Entry 1DMJ (X-ray diffraction, 2.35 A resolution); this record covers chains A and B.

== Chain A (and B) ==
Name: Nitric oxide synthase
Source organism: Bos taurus
Notes: EC 1.14.13.39; fragment: heme domain; chain B of this document is another copy of the same molecule, construct and numbering; everything in this record applies to it too
UniProt: P29473 (NOS3_BOVIN); residue numbers follow UniProt; this construct covers 39-482
Chain sequence (444 residues; row label = number of the first residue in the row):
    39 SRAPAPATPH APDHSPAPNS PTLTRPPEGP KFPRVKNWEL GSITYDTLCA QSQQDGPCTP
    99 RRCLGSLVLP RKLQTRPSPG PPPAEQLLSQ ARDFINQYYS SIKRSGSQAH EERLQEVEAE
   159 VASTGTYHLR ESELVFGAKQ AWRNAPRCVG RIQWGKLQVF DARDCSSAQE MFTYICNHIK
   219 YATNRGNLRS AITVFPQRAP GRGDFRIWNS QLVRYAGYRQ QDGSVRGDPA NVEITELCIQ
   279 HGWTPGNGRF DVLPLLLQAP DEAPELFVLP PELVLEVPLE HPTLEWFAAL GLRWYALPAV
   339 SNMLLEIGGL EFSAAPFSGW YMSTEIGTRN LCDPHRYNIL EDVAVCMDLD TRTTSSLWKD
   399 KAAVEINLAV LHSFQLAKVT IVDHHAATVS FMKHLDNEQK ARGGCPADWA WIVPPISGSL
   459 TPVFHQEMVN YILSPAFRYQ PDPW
Disordered / not traced: 39-66 (chain B: 39-68)
Construct notes: conflict Arg100 (Cys in P29473)
Swiss-Prot annotation at these positions:
  - binding site (Zn(2+)): Cys96, Cys101
  - binding site ((6R)-L-erythro-5,6,7,8-tetrahydrobiopterin): Ser104, Ala448, Trp449, Phe462
  - binding site (heme b): Cys186, Tyr477
  - binding site (L-arginine): Gln249, Trp358, Tyr359, Glu363, Asn368
  - modified residue: Ser116 (Phosphoserine)
Bound ions: Zn2+: Cys96, Cys101 (shared with Cys96(B), Cys101(B) of chain B); heme Fe near Cys186 (its only coordinating residue here)
Small-molecule neighbours:
  - 5,6-cyclic-tetrahydropteridine (AP4; 7-amino-3,3a,4,5-tetrahydro-8H-2-oxa-5,6,8,9b-tetraaza-cyclopenta[a]naphthalene-1,9-dione), molecule 1: Trp76, Trp447, Phe462, His463
  - 5,6-cyclic-tetrahydropteridine (AP4), molecule 2: Val106, Arg367, Ala448, Trp449
  - heme (HEM): Trp180, Ala183, Arg185, Cys186, Val187, Gly188, Gln191, Leu195, Ser228, Met341, Phe355, Ser356, Gly357, Trp358, Tyr359, Met360, Glu363, Val420, Trp449, Phe475, Tyr477
  - ethylisothiourea (ITU): Pro336, Ala337, Val338, Phe355, Ser356, Gly357, Trp358, Tyr359, Met360, Glu363
Reported in the primary citation:
  - binding site for 5,6-cyclic-tetrahydropteridine: Trp449

== Chain A / chain B interface ==
Pairs across the interface (129; chain A residue first):
  Gly67(A) with Arg109(B)
  Pro68(A) with Arg109(B), hydrogen bond (backbone-side chain)
  Phe70(A) with Arg109(B), hydrogen bond (backbone-side chain)
  Pro71(A) with Arg100(B); Leu102(B), hydrophobic
  Arg72(A) with Leu105(B); Arg109(B)
  Trp76(A) with Val106(B); Leu107(B), hydrophobic; His373(B), hydrogen bond (backbone-side chain)
  Glu77(A) with Pro372(B); His373(B)
  Cys87(A) with Arg99(B), hydrogen bond (backbone-side chain)
  Ala88(A) with Arg99(B), hydrogen bond (backbone-side chain)
  Ser90(A) with Arg99(B), hydrogen bond (backbone-side chain)
  Asp93(A) with Pro98(B)
  Gly94(A) with Pro98(B), hydrogen bond (backbone-backbone)
  Cys96(A) with Cys96(B), hydrophobic; Thr97(B); Pro98(B); Cys101(B), hydrophobic
  Thr97(A) with Cys96(B)
  Pro98(A) with Asp93(B); Gly94(B), hydrogen bond (backbone-backbone); Cys96(B)
  Arg99(A) with Ser90(B); Gln91(B), hydrogen bond (side chain-backbone); Gln92(B); Asp93(B), salt bridge; Tyr469(B)
  Arg100(A) with Lys69(B); Val467(B); Asn468(B); Tyr469(B)
  Cys101(A) with Cys96(B), hydrophobic; Cys101(B), hydrophobic; Val467(B); Asn468(B), hydrogen bond (backbone-backbone)
  Leu102(A) with Pro71(B), hydrophobic; Val467(B), hydrophobic
  Ser104(A) with Trp447(B); Glu465(B); Met466(B), hydrogen bond (side chain-backbone)
  Leu105(A) with Arg72(B); Glu465(B)
  Val106(A) with Trp76(B); Glu465(B), hydrogen bond (backbone-side chain)
  Leu107(A) with Trp76(B), hydrophobic
  Thr366(A) with Ser457(B)
  Arg367(A) with Ser457(B); Phe462(B); His463(B)
  Asp371(A) with His463(B), salt bridge
  Pro372(A) with Glu77(B)
  His373(A) with Trp76(B), hydrogen bond (side chain-backbone); Glu77(B); His463(B)
  Leu378(A) with Leu458(B), hydrophobic
  Thr392(A) with Asp421(B), hydrogen bond; His423(B); Ala424(B)
  Ser393(A) with Leu406(B); Leu409(B); Gln413(B); Asp421(B), hydrogen bond (backbone-side chain)
  Ser394(A) with Leu406(B)
  Leu395(A) with Val402(B); Asn405(B); Leu406(B); Leu409(B), hydrophobic; His422(B)
  Lys397(A) with Leu458(B)
  Asp398(A) with His422(B), salt bridge; His423(B), salt bridge; Ser455(B), hydrogen bond; Leu458(B)
  Lys399(A) with Val402(B); Leu406(B)
  Ala401(A) with Leu458(B), hydrophobic
  Val402(A) with Leu395(B); Lys399(B); Val402(B), hydrophobic
  Glu403(A) with Lys399(B)
  Asn405(A) with Leu395(B)
  Leu406(A) with Ser393(B); Ser394(B); Leu395(B); Lys399(B)
  Leu409(A) with Ser393(B); Leu395(B), hydrophobic
  Gln413(A) with Ser393(B)
  Asp421(A) with Thr392(B), hydrogen bond; Ser393(B)
  His422(A) with Leu395(B); Asp398(B), salt bridge
  His423(A) with Thr392(B); Asp398(B), salt bridge
  Trp447(A) with Ser104(B); Ala448(B), hydrophobic
  Ala448(A) with Trp447(B), hydrophobic
  Pro453(A) with Ser455(B); Gly456(B), hydrogen bond (backbone-backbone); Ser457(B), hydrogen bond (backbone-backbone)
  Ile454(A) with Ser455(B)
  Ser455(A) with Asp398(B), hydrogen bond; Pro453(B); Ile454(B); Ser455(B)
  Gly456(A) with Pro453(B), hydrogen bond (backbone-backbone)
  Ser457(A) with Thr366(B); Arg367(B); Pro453(B), hydrogen bond (backbone-backbone)
  Leu458(A) with Lys397(B); Ala401(B), hydrophobic
  Phe462(A) with Arg367(B)
  His463(A) with Asp371(B); His373(B)
  Glu465(A) with Ser104(B); Leu105(B); Val106(B), hydrogen bond (side chain-backbone)
  Met466(A) with Ser104(B), hydrogen bond (backbone-side chain); Leu105(B)
  Val467(A) with Arg100(B); Cys101(B); Leu102(B), hydrophobic
  Asn468(A) with Arg100(B); Cys101(B), hydrogen bond (backbone-backbone)
  Tyr469(A) with Arg99(B); Arg100(B)
Interface residues without a listed pair, chain A (67 interface residues in all): Lys69, Tyr83, Gln91, Gln92, Gly103, Ala424
Interface residues without a listed pair, chain B (63 interface residues in all): Gly103, Leu378, Glu403, Ile470

== Summary ==
67 residues of chain A and 63 residues of chain B are in contact; the contacts include 25 hydrogen bonds and 6
salt bridges. Polar contacts include Arg99(A)-Asp93(B), Asp371(A)-His463(B) and Asp398(A)-His422(B). Bound to
chain A: heme, 5,6-cyclic-tetrahydropteridine and ethylisothiourea. The paper reports a binding site for
5,6-cyclic-tetrahydropteridine at Trp449(A).
Both chains are Nitric oxide synthase (Bos taurus). Entry 1DMJ (Bovine endothelial nitric oxide synthase heme
domain complexed with 5,6-cyclic-tetrahydropteridine) was determined by X-ray diffraction together with 1DMK
from the same study.
